PDB entry 8SO0 | electron microscopy, 2.80 A resolution | chains B and D of the 4 polymer chains in the assembly

Chain B:
Protein: Serine/threonine-protein phosphatase 2A 55 kDa regulatory subunit B alpha isoform
Organism: Homo sapiens
UniProt: P63151 (2ABA_HUMAN); residues 2-447 here = UniProt positions 2-447
Sequence (451 residues; row label = number of the first residue in the row; numbers below 1 keep their minus sign (Gly-3 is residue -3)):
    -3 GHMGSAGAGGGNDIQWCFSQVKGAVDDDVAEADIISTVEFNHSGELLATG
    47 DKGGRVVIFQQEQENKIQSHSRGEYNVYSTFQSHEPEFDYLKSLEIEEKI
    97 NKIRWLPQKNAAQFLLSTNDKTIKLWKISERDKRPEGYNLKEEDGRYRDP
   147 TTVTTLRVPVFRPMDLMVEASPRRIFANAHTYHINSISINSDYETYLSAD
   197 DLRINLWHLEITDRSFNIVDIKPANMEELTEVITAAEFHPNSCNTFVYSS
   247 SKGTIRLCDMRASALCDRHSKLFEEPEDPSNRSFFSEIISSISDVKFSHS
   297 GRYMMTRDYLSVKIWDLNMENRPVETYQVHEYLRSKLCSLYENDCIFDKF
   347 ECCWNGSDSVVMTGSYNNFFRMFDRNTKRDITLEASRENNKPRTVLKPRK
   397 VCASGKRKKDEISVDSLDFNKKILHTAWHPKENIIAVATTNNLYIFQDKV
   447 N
Not modelled in the structure: -3 to 7, 21-25, 61-65, 273-275, 400-402, 447
Sequence notes: expression tag (-3 to 1)
UniProt features mapped onto this chain:
  - modified residue: Ala2 (N-acetylalanine)

Chain D:
Protein: PPP2R1A-PPP2R2A-interacting phosphatase regulator 1
Organism: Homo sapiens
UniProt: Q96E09 (PBIR1_HUMAN); residues 29-120 here = UniProt positions 29-120
Sequence (95 residues; numbered 26 to 120; the number before each row is that of its first residue):
    26 GHMGGGLRRSNSAPLIHGLSDSSPVFQDEAPSARRNRTTFPSRHGLLLPA
    76 SPVRMHSSRLHQIKQEEGMDLINRETVHEREVQTAMQISHSWEES
Not modelled in the structure: 26-80, 112-120
Sequence notes: expression tag (26-28); conflict Ser47 (Thr in Q96E09), Asp53 (Ala in Q96E09), Arg62 (Ser in Q96E09)
UniProt features mapped onto this chain:
  - modified residue (Phosphoserine): Ser35, Ser37, Ser45, Ser48, Ser76
  - cross-link: Lys89 (Glycyl lysine isopeptide (Lys-Gly) (interchain with G-Cter in SUMO1))
  - mutagenesis: Ser37 (S37A: Loss of phosphorylation and interaction with 14-3-3 proteins. Enhanced interaction with PPP2R2A), Arg84 to Leu85 (Impairs interaction with PPP2R2A and reduces the inhibition of PP2A activity by PABIR1/FAM122A), Ile88 to Lys89 (Impairs interaction with PPP2R2A and reduces the inhibition of PP2A activity by PABIR1/FAM122A), Glu91 (E91K: Impairs interaction with PPP2R2A and reduces the inhibition of PP2A activity by PABIR1/FAM122A), Glu92 (E92K: Impairs interaction with PPP2R2A and reduces the inhibition of PP2A activity by PABIR1/FAM122A), Arg105 (R105L: Reduces the inhibition of PP2A activity by PABIR1/FAM122A), Val107 (V107G: Reduces the inhibition of PP2A activity by PABIR1/FAM122A)
What the authors report for this chain:
  - contacts within the chain: Arg84-Gln87, Arg84-Glu91 (salt bridge)
  - mutagenesis - E91K: decreased binding to PP2A:B55
  - disease-associated variants - E92K: decreased binding to PP2A:B55

How chain B and chain D interact:
Contacting residue pairs - 22 pairs, chain B then chain D:
  Phe84(B) - His103(D)
  Leu87(B) - Glu100(D)
  Lys88(B) - Arg99(D)
  Ser89(B) - His103(D)
  Leu90(B) - Arg99(D)
  Tyr178(B) - Ile88(D)  hydrophobic
  Tyr178(B) - Glu92(D)  hydrogen bond
  His179(B) - Arg84(D)
  Asp197(B) - Arg84(D)  salt bridge
  Asp197(B) - Ile88(D)
  Met222(B) - Ile88(D)  hydrophobic
  Met222(B) - Lys89(D)
  Met222(B) - Glu92(D)
  Leu225(B) - Ile88(D)  hydrophobic
  Thr226(B) - Leu85(D)
  Glu227(B) - Leu85(D)
  Val228(B) - Ile88(D)  hydrophobic
  Tyr337(B) - His81(D)
  Asp340(B) - His81(D)
  Asp340(B) - Ser82(D)
  Phe343(B) - Ser82(D)
  Phe343(B) - Ser83(D)
Other interface residues (no listed pair), chain B (17 interface residues in all): Glu223
The authors on this interface:
  - pairs named by the authors: Asp197(B)-Arg84(D) (salt bridge), Met222(B)-Lys89(D) (backbone contact), Glu223(B)-Lys89(D) (backbone contact), Leu225(B)-Lys89(D) (backbone contact)
  - interface residues, chain D: Arg84(D), Leu85(D), Ile88(D), Glu92(D)

In short:
17 residues of chain B and 11 residues of chain D are in contact, with 1 hydrogen bond and 1 salt bridge.
Among the polar pairs are Asp197(B)-Arg84(D) and Tyr178(B)-Glu92(D). The authors report a salt bridge between
Asp197(B) and Arg84(D); backbone contacts between Met222(B) and Lys89(D), Glu223(B) and Lys89(D) and Leu225(B)
and Lys89(D). The paper reports that E91K and E92K of chain D reduce binding to PP2A:B55; interface residues
Arg84(D), Leu85(D) and Ile88(D) among others.
Here chain B is Serine/threonine-protein phosphatase 2A 55 kDa regulatory subunit B alpha isoform and chain D
is PPP2R1A-PPP2R2A-interacting phosphatase regulator 1, both from Homo sapiens. Entry 8SO0 (Cryo-EM structure
of the PP2A:B55-FAM122A complex) was determined by electron microscopy together with 8TWE, 8TWI and 8TTB from
the same study.
